PDB entry 6YWS | electron microscopy, 2.74 A resolution | chains A and R of the 45 polymer chains in the assembly

# Chain A
Molecule: 3464-nt RNA strand
Organism: Neurospora crassa OR74A
Sequence (3464 nucleotides; numbered 1 to 3464 plus 28 insertion-coded residues; 28 numbers in that range are skipped by the numbering (no residue carries them; nothing is unmodelled there); the number before each row is that of its first residue; a row labelled like 1655A-1655Z holds insertion residues (1655A, then the next letters in order)):
     1 AAAUGUAAUG GAUAUAAAGC UUAUGUUUAU AUAUAUAGAC AUAUAUAAGU AUAUAAAGAG
    61 ACUACUACCA AUAGCUACAC UAUGUAUUAA GGAGAGUAUA ACUUAAUUUA UGUUUAUGAU
   121 UUUAUCAUAC CCCUAAAAAU GACACCGAGG AGCAAGGGUC GGGUUAGCAU CCUGGUUCGU
   181 ACACCUUGGU GACCUAGGCU AGUACCAGGU CCCCCUCUAA GGGACUUGUC CCCCUCUAAG
   241 GGACUUGCGU CGGUCCUAUC CUAGGCCGAA UAGGUGAAUA AAUACUUACG GACGGCCUUG
   301 GUCUGUCCUA GAGGUUAUCA ACAUAUGAAC UCUUAGAGAA AUUACUUAAU AAACGAAGUG
   361 AAUUGAAAUA UCUUAUUAAC UUCAGGAAAA GAAAUCAAAC GAGAUUCUAU GAUUAGUGUG
   421 AACGAAAAUA GAGCAGCCUA UUAAAAUAAG UAAAAUGGCU UUAAAGCUGU UUGAAUAUUG
   481 UGGGGAACCU UCCUCAAAGG CUAAAUAUAA UACAUGAGUU ACAGAGAAAA GUACCGUGAG
   541 GGAAAGCUUU GAAAUAGUAG UUUUAUAAGC AGCUCAAGCA AUAAGAAAGC GAGAGCGUAC
   601 CUUUUGCAUA AUGGGUCACC AAGUUAAUUU UAGAUGCGAG CGAAUUUAUU UAUGUUUUUA
   661 CUGAUUAAAC AAUAUAAUGA AUCAUAAUUA UUUUUGUAAC GAGUAUUAGU AUUAAAUCUU
   721 AAUUUAAUAU UAGUAUAAGU UUUCAGUAUG GCGGCUACAU AGCAUAAUCU AUGCAGCCAG
   781 CCAAUAAUUG GAUUUCCAAU CCAAUUUCGG UAAUAAAUAG AUGUGCAUAG UUAAACCGAU
   841 CAUUAAAAUA AUGAAUAGUG UCUAAAGUUA GACCCGAAGC CUGGUGAUCU UACUAUAGUC
   901 AGGACUAUAA AGGUCCGAAC GGGUUAUCGU UGCAAAGAUA UCCGAAGAAC UAUGGUAAGC
   961 GAGUGAAAGA CAACACUGAC UAGGAUAGCU GGUUUUCUGC GAAACCUAUA AUAGUAGGCA
  1021 AUUUAAGUAA CAUCUUAGUA GGUACAGAAC UUAAUCUCAG ACAAGAUGUA GAUUUUCAUA
  1081 CCUAUGUUUA GGUAUGAAAU GCAUUUUUUU UUGUAUACAU CGGGGGAUCG UGAAGAUUUU
  1141 AUCGGUGAGU AUGUAGACUC GGAAUGACAA AGAUGAAUCU UGAAUAAUCA GACAUAGAAU
  1201 GAUAAGGUUG UAUGUCAAAA GGGAAACAGC CCAGAACAAG AGUUAAGGUU CCAAAAUUAU
  1261 UAUUAAGUGA AAUAAAGAAA GUUUUUAUAU AAGUCGACAA GAAGAUGGGC UUGGAAGCAG
  1321 CCAUAAUUUA AAGAUCUCGU AACAGAGCAC UUGUUAAAUC UUAAAAGCAU CGAAAAUUUA
  1381 ACGGAUCUAA AUAAUAUACC GAAACCUUGU CCAUAUGUAA CAUUAGUAAU AAUAUGCUAU
  1441 UAAUGUUAUU UGAUGGGGUA GCAGAACGUU GAGUGAAUCU UAGAUUUUUU UUUUAUAACU
  1501 AAAUAUAGAU GAUAACUCAA GUGAGAAUGG UGACAUGAGU AACAAAAAAG AGUUUAAGGU
  1561 ACCUAAAAGG UAUCUUAGAG UCUCGCCUAA AGCUUAUGGC UACGUCAAGU AACGGCCUCU
  1621 AAGUUUAUAA UCUGAAGAUU AUGACGAUGA GAAAA
1655A-1655Z UAACGCGCAGAAGUGCGCUGCUUUGA
1656A-1656B UA
  1676 CUU
  1687 AUGGUACCAA CAUUUAAAAG UGAAAAUUGU GCAGGAAGGA UCAGUAUCCU UUCAUUCUUA
  1747 UGUGGGGGAG UGGACAAAAC UGAACAGAGU GUAUCUGAAC ACAGAUGAGU CCACACCCCC
  1807 CCCCAUGUAA UGAAUGAAUG ACAAACCGUA CCUAGAAUCU GAAACAAGUA AGCUAGUAGA
  1867 GAAUACGAAG GCGUGAAUGA GAUAACAAUC AUAAAGGAAC UCGGCAAACU AACUACCGUA
  1927 ACUUAGGGAU AAGGAGAGCU CAUUAGUCUC GAUUAAUACG AGUAAAAAGG AAGAAGCAUG
  1987 GAAUAUUGUU GUACGACUGU UUAAUUAAAA CAAAGCACUU UGCAAAAAGA CGAUAAGUCU
  2047 AAGUAUUGAG UGUGAUUUCU GCCCGAUGCC GGCUGGUUAA CGAAUUUUCU AAAUUGAAAA
  2107 AAAAUUUGGU UUCAGAGGAA CCCCCGGUUA AUGGCGGCCU UAGCGUGAGG GUCCUAAGGU
  2167 AGCGAAAUGC CUUGGCCGUU AAAUGCGGUC UUGCAUGAAU GAUGUAACGA UACAACAGCU
  2227 GUCUCUAUGA UUGACUCAGU GAAAUUGGAA UAACUGUGCA GAUACAGUUU ACCUCUAGUU
  2287 AGACGAGAAG ACCCUAUGCA GCUUUACUGU UACUAAUUAU UGAAUACGAU UCUGAAAAUU
  2347 UCCAGUGUAA AAGGUAAUCG AUAAGAUAUA AUUGAAACAC CUUUAUUUUU CUAUCGUAUU
  2407 AUUAAACCUU AAAUUAAGGA ACAAUUGUUA GAAGACAGUU UAUGCGGGGC ACAGGCCCCA
  2467 UAAAGAGUAA AUGGGUGUGU CUAAAAUUUA UAAAUUUAUG UUUGCAAUUU UUUAUAGUGA
  2527 UUAUAUAUCA AAUCAUCUUU AUGCUAUUCA UAGAGUGUAU UUAUUAUAUU CCUUGGGUAC
  2587 AGUAUAAAAA UUAUAUAUGU AUUAAUUUAC AUAUAUUUUU UCUAAGAAAU UAGGUAAGAU
  2647 UUUGUUUAUA GAGAAAUUAG AUGUAAAAAA AAAAUCUUAU GAGGGCGGUA UUUAAUAAUC
  2707 CGCUUCUAAU AUUUUUUUGU AGUUAUUAUU AUAAAUUUAA UAAUAAUCAU GUUUAUUACU
  2767 UAAAAAGCUU AAUGGCUUAA UCUUGCCUUA CUGUUUGAUU AACAACAAAU CUUACAGUCG
  2827 CGUAAGCGGG GCAUAGGAUC ACAAGAUACA AAAAGGAAAG AUCUUGGAUU UUUGGAAAAG
  2887 CUACGCUAGG GAUAACAGGC UAAUUUGCGC AAGAGUGUAC AAAAUGAGUG CGCGGUUUGG
  2947 CACCUCGAUG UCGGCUUGAC UAAUCCUCAU GGAUGCAGAA ACUAUGUAGG GUACGACUGU
  3007 UCGUCGAUUA AAAAGUUACA UGAGCUGGGU UAAAUACGUC GUGAGACAGU AUGGUUUCUA
  3067 UCUUCUAGAG GGAAUUAGAA UAUAAUAAGG AUUAACCUUU GUACGAAAGG AACAUGGGGU
  3127 ACUAUUGUUA UACCUAGUUG UAUAACAGUU UUAUUAACCU CUGGUUUACC UGUUGUUUAU
  3187 GUGCCUUAUA UUAAUUUCAU GUGUGAUGCU CCGCAAGGAU AUUACAGGGA UGUUACCGUC
  3247 ACUUGAGUAA AUACAAUAGC AUAAGCAUGG CAGGAAAGCU AAGUUAGUCA AAAAUAAGUG
  3307 CUGAAAGCAU AUAGGCACGA AAUUUACCUU AAGAUAUUUC UUAAAUAUAC GUAAGAAAAU
  3367 AUUACGUUAA UAGGCUUAGU UUGUAAUAAU CUAGAGAUUU UAAGGAACUA AGUACUAAUU
  3427 UUAUAAAAAA CUGAAUGAUU AAUAUAUCUU ACAUUUUC
Not modelled in the structure: 1-4, 35-40, 121-309, 646-817, 1084-1089, 1129-1135, 1433-1437, 1655A-1655Z, 1656A-1656B, 1687, 1728-1828, 1959-1963, 2146-2155, 2493-2504, 2525-2528, 2561-2576, 2695-2703, 2738-2743, 2952-2957, 3135-3148, 3194-3231, 3460-3464
Bound ions: Mg2+ site 1 near A105 (its only coordinating residue here); Mg2+ site 2 near A312 (its only coordinating residue here); Mg2+ site 3 near A328 (its only coordinating residue here); Mg2+ site 4 near A335 (its only coordinating residue here); Mg2+ site 5: A335, G336; Mg2+ site 6 near A367 (its only coordinating residue here); Mg2+ site 7 near G411 (its only coordinating residue here); Mg2+ site 8 near A415 (its only coordinating residue here); Mg2+ site 9: A448, A497; Mg2+ site 10: A453, G466; Mg2+ site 11 near A453 (its only coordinating residue here); Mg2+ site 12 near A465 (its only coordinating residue here); 126 more Mg2+ sites not listed; 9 more K+ sites not listed
Ligand contacts:
  - NAD (nicotinamide-adenine-dinucleotide): A2755, G2757, U2758, U2759, U2760
  - spermine (SPM): G1248, U1249, U1250, C1251, A1270, A1271, C1382, G1383, G1384, U1392
From the paper describing this entry:
  - binding site for NAD: A2755, U2759

# Chain R
Name: Uncharacterized protein
Organism: Neurospora crassa OR74A
UniProtKB: Q1K730 (Q1K730_NEUCR); residue numbers follow UniProt; this construct covers 1-447
Sequence (447 residues; numbered 1 to 447; the number before each row is that of its first residue):
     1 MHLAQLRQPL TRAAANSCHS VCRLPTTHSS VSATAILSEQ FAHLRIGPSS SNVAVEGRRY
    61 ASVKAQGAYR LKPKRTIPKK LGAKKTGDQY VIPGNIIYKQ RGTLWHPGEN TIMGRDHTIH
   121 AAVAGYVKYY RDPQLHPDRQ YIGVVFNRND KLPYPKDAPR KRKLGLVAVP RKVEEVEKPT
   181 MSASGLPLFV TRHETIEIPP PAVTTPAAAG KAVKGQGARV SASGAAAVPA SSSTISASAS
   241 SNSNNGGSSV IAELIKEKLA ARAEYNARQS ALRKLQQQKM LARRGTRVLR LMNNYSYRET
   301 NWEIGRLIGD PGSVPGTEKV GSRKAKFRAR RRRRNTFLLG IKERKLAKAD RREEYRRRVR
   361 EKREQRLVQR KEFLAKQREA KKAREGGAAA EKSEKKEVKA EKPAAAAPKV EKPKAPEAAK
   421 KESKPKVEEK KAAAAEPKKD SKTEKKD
Not modelled in the structure: 1-66, 197-247, 384-447

# How chain A and chain R interact
Contacting residue pairs (196; chain A residue first):
  A845(A) - Asn301(R)  sugar contact
  A846(A) - Met292(R)  sugar contact
  A846(A) - Arg298(R)  salt bridge to the phosphate
  A846(A) - Thr300(R)  phosphate contact
  A846(A) - Asn301(R)  hydrogen bond to the phosphate
  A846(A) - Trp302(R)  stacking on the base
  U849(A) - Lys172(R)  base contact
  U1007(A) - Arg75(R)  salt bridge to the phosphate
  A1008(A) - Arg75(R)  salt bridge to the phosphate
  G1038(A) - Gly87(R)  base contact
  G1038(A) - Asp88(R)  sugar contact
  U1039(A) - Thr86(R)  base contact
  U1039(A) - Gly87(R)  hydrogen bond to the sugar
  U1039(A) - Tyr129(R)  sugar contact
  A1040(A) - Ala83(R)  sugar contact
  A1040(A) - Tyr98(R)  phosphate contact
  A1040(A) - Trp105(R)  phosphate contact
  A1040(A) - Tyr129(R)  sugar contact
  G1041(A) - Tyr98(R)  hydrogen bond to the phosphate
  G1041(A) - Trp105(R)  hydrogen bond to the phosphate
  C1168(A) - Thr86(R)  hydrogen bond to the base
  C1168(A) - Gln89(R)  hydrogen bond to the sugar
  A1169(A) - Asp88(R)  sugar contact
  A1169(A) - Gln89(R)  sugar contact
  A1170(A) - Arg148(R)  hydrogen bond to the sugar
  A2105(A) - Arg192(R)  hydrogen bond to the phosphate
  A2106(A) - Arg192(R)  salt bridge to the phosphate
  A2106(A) - Arg287(R)  base contact
  A2106(A) - Leu289(R)  base contact
  A2106(A) - Tyr297(R)  base contact
  C2458(A) - Arg70(R)  phosphate contact
  A2459(A) - Leu71(R)  sugar contact
  A2459(A) - Pro73(R)  sugar contact
  G2460(A) - Pro73(R)  sugar contact
  G2461(A) - Pro73(R)  phosphate contact
  C2462(A) - Ile77(R)  phosphate contact
  C2463(A) - Thr76(R)  phosphate contact
  C2463(A) - Ile77(R)  phosphate contact
  C2463(A) - Lys79(R)  phosphate contact
  C2464(A) - Lys74(R)  base contact
  C2464(A) - Thr76(R)  phosphate contact
  C2464(A) - Lys79(R)  salt bridge to the phosphate
  A2472(A) - Lys80(R)  phosphate contact
  A2472(A) - Leu81(R)  sugar contact
  G2473(A) - Pro78(R)  sugar contact
  G2473(A) - Lys80(R)  hydrogen bond to the phosphate
  U2474(A) - Pro78(R)  phosphate contact
  A2477(A) - Gly67(R)  sugar contact
  A2477(A) - Ala68(R)  hydrogen bond to the sugar
  A2477(A) - Tyr69(R)  base contact
  A2477(A) - Leu71(R)  sugar contact
  U2478(A) - Gly67(R)  sugar contact
  G2479(A) - Gly67(R)  phosphate contact
  G2479(A) - Ala68(R)  phosphate contact
  G2479(A) - Lys72(R)  salt bridge to the phosphate
  G2479(A) - Lys74(R)  base contact
  G2480(A) - Lys74(R)  hydrogen bond to the base
  G2481(A) - Lys74(R)  base contact
  U2505(A) - Ile255(R)  base contact
  U2505(A) - Lys258(R)  sugar contact
  U2505(A) - Leu259(R)  sugar contact
  G2506(A) - Lys258(R)  salt bridge to the phosphate
  G2506(A) - Arg262(R)  salt bridge to the phosphate
  G2506(A) - Lys324(R)  base contact
  G2506(A) - Phe327(R)  base contact
  G2506(A) - Arg328(R)  base contact
  G2506(A) - Arg331(R)  hydrogen bond to the sugar
  C2535(A) - Lys258(R)  salt bridge to the phosphate
  C2535(A) - Ala261(R)  sugar contact
  C2535(A) - Tyr265(R)  sugar contact
  A2536(A) - Arg262(R)  salt bridge to the phosphate
  A2536(A) - Tyr265(R)  sugar contact
  A2537(A) - Ser322(R)  hydrogen bond to the phosphate
  A2537(A) - Lys324(R)  hydrogen bond to the base
  A2537(A) - Arg328(R)  salt bridge to the phosphate
  A2538(A) - Ser322(R)  phosphate contact
  A2538(A) - Arg323(R)  hydrogen bond to the phosphate
  A2538(A) - Lys324(R)  hydrogen bond to the phosphate
  U2539(A) - Arg323(R)  salt bridge to the phosphate
  U2539(A) - Lys324(R)  base contact
  C2540(A) - Arg323(R)  salt bridge to the phosphate
  C2540(A) - Phe327(R)  base contact
  A2541(A) - Arg323(R)  salt bridge to the phosphate
  A2541(A) - Phe327(R)  sugar contact
  A2541(A) - Arg330(R)  base contact
  C2543(A) - Arg330(R)  salt bridge to the phosphate
  U2544(A) - Arg331(R)  base contact
  U2544(A) - Arg334(R)  salt bridge to the phosphate
  U2545(A) - Leu338(R)  base contact
  U2545(A) - Ile341(R)  base contact
  U2545(A) - Lys342(R)  base contact
  U2546(A) - Lys342(R)  salt bridge to the phosphate
  U2548(A) - Lys342(R)  base contact
  U2548(A) - Lys345(R)  base contact
  U2548(A) - Leu346(R)  sugar contact
  G2549(A) - Arg352(R)  salt bridge to the phosphate
  U2557(A) - Arg363(R)  hydrogen bond to the sugar
  A2558(A) - Arg363(R)  salt bridge to the phosphate
  A2558(A) - Arg370(R)  salt bridge to the phosphate
  G2559(A) - Arg370(R)  salt bridge to the phosphate
  U2580(A) - Arg360(R)  hydrogen bond to the base
  G2581(A) - Arg356(R)  phosphate contact
  G2581(A) - Arg360(R)  sugar contact
  G2582(A) - Arg356(R)  salt bridge to the phosphate
  U2597(A) - Ile341(R)  sugar contact
  U2597(A) - Lys345(R)  hydrogen bond to the sugar
  U2598(A) - Arg344(R)  hydrogen bond to the phosphate
  U2598(A) - Lys345(R)  salt bridge to the phosphate
  A2599(A) - Arg344(R)  salt bridge to the phosphate
  U2608(A) - Val359(R)  sugar contact
  U2609(A) - Arg358(R)  hydrogen bond to the phosphate
  U2609(A) - Lys362(R)  phosphate contact
  A2610(A) - Arg358(R)  base contact
  U2614(A) - Arg351(R)  sugar contact
  U2614(A) - Tyr355(R)  base contact
  A2615(A) - Lys348(R)  phosphate contact
  A2615(A) - Arg351(R)  salt bridge to the phosphate
  A2615(A) - Arg352(R)  sugar contact
  A2615(A) - Tyr355(R)  base contact
  U2625(A) - Arg334(R)  hydrogen bond to the sugar
  U2684(A) - Lys151(R)  salt bridge to the phosphate
  U2684(A) - Pro155(R)  sugar contact
  U2684(A) - Ala158(R)  sugar contact
  A2685(A) - Lys161(R)  phosphate contact
  U2686(A) - Pro159(R)  sugar contact
  G2687(A) - Pro159(R)  phosphate contact
  C2707(A) - Asn147(R)  phosphate contact
  A2715(A) - Asp157(R)  sugar contact
  U2716(A) - Asp157(R)  sugar contact
  G2780(A) - Arg101(R)  hydrogen bond to the sugar
  G2780(A) - Gly102(R)  base contact
  G2780(A) - Leu104(R)  sugar contact
  G2781(A) - Arg101(R)  sugar contact
  G2781(A) - Gly102(R)  sugar contact
  G2781(A) - Thr103(R)  hydrogen bond to the sugar
  G2781(A) - Leu104(R)  sugar contact
  C2782(A) - Thr103(R)  sugar contact
  C2782(A) - His106(R)  salt bridge to the phosphate
  C2782(A) - Arg139(R)  phosphate contact
  U2783(A) - Arg139(R)  salt bridge to the phosphate
  U2784(A) - His136(R)  hydrogen bond to the base
  U2784(A) - Pro137(R)  base contact
  U2784(A) - Arg139(R)  sugar contact
  A2786(A) - Thr103(R)  hydrogen bond to the base
  A2786(A) - His117(R)  base contact
  G2803(A) - Ile92(R)  phosphate contact
  G2803(A) - Pro93(R)  hydrogen bond to the sugar
  G2803(A) - Gly94(R)  hydrogen bond to the base
  G2803(A) - Asn95(R)  hydrogen bond to the sugar
  G2803(A) - His120(R)  base contact
  A2804(A) - Ile92(R)  phosphate contact
  A2804(A) - Gly94(R)  sugar contact
  A2804(A) - Asn95(R)  phosphate contact
  A2804(A) - Ile96(R)  hydrogen bond to the sugar
  U2805(A) - Lys84(R)  phosphate contact
  U2805(A) - Ile96(R)  sugar contact
  U2805(A) - Lys99(R)  sugar contact
  U2806(A) - Lys80(R)  salt bridge to the phosphate
  U2806(A) - Lys84(R)  salt bridge to the phosphate
  U2806(A) - Lys85(R)  base contact
  U2806(A) - Thr86(R)  base contact
  U2806(A) - Gln89(R)  hydrogen bond to the base
  A2808(A) - Lys80(R)  hydrogen bond to the phosphate
  C2809(A) - Ile77(R)  sugar contact
  C2809(A) - Lys80(R)  salt bridge to the phosphate
  U2816(A) - Arg115(R)  phosphate contact
  U2816(A) - Asp116(R)  sugar contact
  C2817(A) - Gly114(R)  phosphate contact
  C2817(A) - Arg115(R)  salt bridge to the phosphate
  C2817(A) - Asp116(R)  sugar contact
  C2817(A) - Thr118(R)  sugar contact
  C2817(A) - His120(R)  hydrogen bond to the sugar
  U2818(A) - Ile112(R)  phosphate contact
  U2818(A) - Gly114(R)  phosphate contact
  U2818(A) - Arg115(R)  hydrogen bond to the phosphate
  U2818(A) - His120(R)  sugar contact
  U2819(A) - Ile112(R)  sugar contact
  G2823(A) - Arg306(R)  phosphate contact
  U2824(A) - Arg306(R)  salt bridge to the phosphate
  U2824(A) - Pro311(R)  phosphate contact
  C2825(A) - Pro311(R)  phosphate contact
  C2825(A) - Gly312(R)  hydrogen bond to the phosphate
  C2825(A) - Ser313(R)  hydrogen bond to the phosphate
  C2825(A) - Val314(R)  phosphate contact
  G2826(A) - Gly312(R)  phosphate contact
  G2837(A) - Arg115(R)  phosphate contact
  C2838(A) - His117(R)  hydrogen bond to the sugar
  A2839(A) - Arg101(R)  sugar contact
  A2839(A) - Arg115(R)  salt bridge to the phosphate
  A2839(A) - His117(R)  hydrogen bond to the sugar
  U2840(A) - Lys79(R)  hydrogen bond to the sugar
  U2840(A) - Arg101(R)  hydrogen bond to the sugar
  U2840(A) - Arg115(R)  salt bridge to the phosphate
  A2854(A) - Asn294(R)  sugar contact
  C2855(A) - Asn293(R)  phosphate contact
  C2855(A) - Asn294(R)  phosphate contact
Also at the interface, not in a pair above, chain A (101 interface residues in all): G2450, U2507, U2518, U2519, A2556, U2579, A2607, U2624, A2841
Also at the interface, not in a pair above, chain R (109 interface residues in all): Leu135, Arg162, Arg268, Ala325, Arg332, Phe337, Leu367

# In short
101 residues of chain A and 109 residues of chain R are in contact; the contacts include 40 hydrogen bonds, 35
salt bridges and 1 aromatic stacking contact. Polar pairs include C1168(A)-Thr86(R), G2480(A)-Lys74(R) and
A2537(A)-Lys324(R). Chain A binds spermine and NAD. From the paper: a binding site for NAD at A2755(A) and
U2759(A).
Here chain A is a 3464-nt RNA strand and chain R is Uncharacterized protein, both from Neurospora crassa
OR74A. Entry 6YWS (The structure of the large subunit of the mitoribosome from Neurospora crassa) was
determined by electron microscopy together with 6YW5, 6YWE, 6YWV, 6YWX and 6YWY from the same study.
